Entry 7NJP (electron microscopy, 2.84 A resolution); this record covers chains C and G of the 20 polymer chains in the assembly.

== Chain C ==
Molecule: ATP synthase subunit alpha
From: Mycolicibacterium smegmatis (strain ATCC 700084 / mc(2)155)
Notes: EC 7.1.2.2
UniProtKB: A0R202 (ATPA_MYCS2); residue numbers follow UniProt; this construct covers 1-548
Chain sequence (548 residues; row label = number of the first residue in the row):
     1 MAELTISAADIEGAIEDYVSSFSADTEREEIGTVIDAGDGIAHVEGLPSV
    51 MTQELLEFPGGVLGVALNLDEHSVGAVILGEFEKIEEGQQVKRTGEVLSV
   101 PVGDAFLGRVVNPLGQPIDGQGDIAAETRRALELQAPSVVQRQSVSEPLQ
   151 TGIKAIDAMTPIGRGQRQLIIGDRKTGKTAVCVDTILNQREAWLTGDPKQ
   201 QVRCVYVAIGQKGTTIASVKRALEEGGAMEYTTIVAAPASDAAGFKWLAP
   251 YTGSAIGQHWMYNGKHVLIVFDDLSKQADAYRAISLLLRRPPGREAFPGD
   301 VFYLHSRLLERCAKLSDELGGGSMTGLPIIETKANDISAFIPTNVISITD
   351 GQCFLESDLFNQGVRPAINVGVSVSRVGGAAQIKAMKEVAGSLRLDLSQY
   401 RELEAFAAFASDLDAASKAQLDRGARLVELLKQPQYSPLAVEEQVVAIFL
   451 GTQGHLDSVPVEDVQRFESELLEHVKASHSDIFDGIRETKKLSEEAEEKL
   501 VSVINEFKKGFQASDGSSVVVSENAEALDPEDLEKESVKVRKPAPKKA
Unresolved in the structure: 1-4, 23-28, 522-530, 546-548
UniProt features mapped onto this chain:
  - binding site (ATP): Gly-172 to Thr-179
  - site: Ser-373 (Required for activity)
Metal / ion sites: Mg2+: Thr-179 (together with ATP)
Ligand contacts:
  - ADP (adenosine-5'-diphosphate): Val-374, Ser-375, Arg-376
  - ATP (adenosine-5'-triphosphate): Asp-173, Arg-174, Lys-175, Thr-176, Gly-177, Lys-178, Thr-179, Ala-180, Phe-360, Arg-365, Pro-366, Gln-433, Pro-434, Gln-435

== Chain G ==
Molecule: ATP synthase gamma chain
From: Mycobacterium smegmatis (strain ATCC 700084 / mc(2)155)
UniProtKB: A0R201 (ATPG_MYCS2); residues 1-307 here = UniProt positions 1-307
Chain sequence (307 residues; numbered 1 to 307; the number before each row is that of its first residue):
     1 MAATLRELRGRIRSAGSIKKITKAQELIATSRIAKAQARVEAARPYAAEI
    51 TNMLTELAGASALDHPLLVERKQPKRAGVLVVSSDRGLCGAYNANVLRRA
   101 EELFSLLRDEGKDPVLYVVGRKALGYFSFRQRTVVESWTGFSERPTYENA
   151 REIADTLVNAFMAGADDEGDDAGADGILGVDELHIVFTEFRSMLSQTAVA
   201 RRAAPMEVEYVGEVETGPRTLYSFEPDPETLFDALLPRYIATRVYAALLE
   251 AAASESASRRRAMKSATDNADDLIKALTLAANRERQAQITQEISEIVGGA
   301 NALAGSK
Unresolved in the structure: 1-2, 214-219, 305-307

== Chain C / chain G interface ==
Pairs across the interface - 48 pairs, chain C then chain G:
  Pro-291(C) / Ala-302(G)  hydrophobic
  Pro-292(C) / Ala-302(G)
  Arg-294(C) / Glu-295(G)
  Glu-295(C) / Glu-295(G)  hydrogen bond (backbone-side chain)
  Ser-338(C) / Ala-3(G)
  Asp-532(C) / Val-199(G)
  Leu-533(C) / Leu-103(G)  hydrophobic
  Leu-533(C) / Leu-106(G)  hydrophobic
  Leu-533(C) / His-184(G)
  Leu-533(C) / Ala-200(G)
  Leu-533(C) / Arg-202(G)
  Glu-534(C) / Ala-200(G)
  Glu-534(C) / Arg-201(G)
  Glu-534(C) / Arg-202(G)  hydrogen bond (backbone-backbone)
  Lys-535(C) / Glu-182(G)  salt bridge
  Lys-535(C) / Arg-202(G)
  Lys-535(C) / Glu-207(G)
  Glu-536(C) / Arg-201(G)
  Glu-536(C) / Arg-202(G)  hydrogen bond (backbone-backbone)
  Glu-536(C) / Met-206(G)
  Glu-536(C) / Glu-207(G)  hydrogen bond (backbone-backbone)
  Glu-536(C) / Arg-243(G)  salt bridge
  Ser-537(C) / Glu-207(G)  hydrogen bond
  Ser-537(C) / Glu-209(G)
  Val-538(C) / Glu-207(G)  hydrogen bond (backbone-backbone)
  Val-538(C) / Val-208(G)
  Val-538(C) / Glu-209(G)  hydrogen bond (backbone-backbone)
  Lys-539(C) / Thr-55(G)  hydrogen bond (backbone-side chain)
  Lys-539(C) / Glu-209(G)  salt bridge
  Lys-539(C) / Val-211(G)
  Val-540(C) / Ala-58(G)  hydrophobic
  Val-540(C) / Gly-59(G)
  Val-540(C) / Glu-209(G)  hydrogen bond (backbone-backbone)
  Val-540(C) / Tyr-210(G)  hydrophobic
  Val-540(C) / Val-211(G)  hydrogen bond (backbone-backbone)
  Arg-541(C) / Thr-55(G)
  Arg-541(C) / Glu-56(G)  salt bridge
  Arg-541(C) / Val-211(G)
  Arg-541(C) / Gly-212(G)
  Arg-541(C) / Glu-213(G)
  Lys-542(C) / Gly-59(G)  hydrogen bond (side chain-backbone)
  Lys-542(C) / Val-211(G)  hydrogen bond (backbone-backbone)
  Lys-542(C) / Gly-212(G)  hydrogen bond (backbone-backbone)
  Lys-542(C) / Glu-213(G)
  Pro-543(C) / Tyr-210(G)
  Pro-543(C) / Gly-212(G)
  Pro-543(C) / Glu-213(G)
  Pro-545(C) / Tyr-210(G)
Also at the interface, not in a pair above, chain C (21 interface residues in all): Gly-293, Asp-336, Ala-544
Also at the interface, not in a pair above, chain G (34 interface residues in all): Asn-52, Leu-54, Leu-63, Leu-68, Ala-203, Tyr-239, Gln-291, Gly-298, Gly-299, Leu-303

== In short ==
Chain C and chain G form an interface of 21 and 34 residues respectively, with 13 hydrogen bonds and 4 salt
bridges. Among the polar pairs are Lys-535(C)/Glu-182(G), Glu-536(C)/Arg-243(G) and Lys-539(C)/Glu-209(G).
Ligands of chain C: ATP and ADP.
Here chain C is ATP synthase subunit alpha (Mycolicibacterium smegmatis (strain ATCC 700084 / mc(2)155)) and
chain G is ATP synthase gamma chain (Mycobacterium smegmatis (strain ATCC 700084 / mc(2)155)). Entry 7NJP
(Mycobacterium smegmatis ATP synthase state 2) was determined by electron microscopy together with 7NJK, 7NJL,
7NJM, 7NJN, 7NJO, 7NJQ and 20 further entries from the same study.
